PDB entry 6G8M | X-ray diffraction, 2.70 A resolution | chains O and P of the 28 polymer chains in the assembly

== Chain O ==
Protein: Proteasome subunit alpha type-2
Organism: Saccharomyces cerevisiae (strain ATCC 204508 / S288c)
Notes: EC 3.4.25.1
UniProtKB: P23639 (PSA2_YEAST); residue numbers follow UniProt; this construct covers 1-250
Chain sequence (250 residues; row label = number of the first residue in the row):
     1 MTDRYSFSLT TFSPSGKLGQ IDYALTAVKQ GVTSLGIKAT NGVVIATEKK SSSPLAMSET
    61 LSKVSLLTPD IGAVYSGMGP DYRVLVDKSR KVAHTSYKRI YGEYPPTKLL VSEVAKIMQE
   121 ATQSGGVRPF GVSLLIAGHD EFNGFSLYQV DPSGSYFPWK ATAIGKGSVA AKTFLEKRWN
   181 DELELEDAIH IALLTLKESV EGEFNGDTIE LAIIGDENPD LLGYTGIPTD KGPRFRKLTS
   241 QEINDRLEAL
UniProt features mapped onto this chain:
  - cross-link: K108 (Glycyl lysine isopeptide (Lys-Gly) (interchain with G-Cter in ubiquitin))

== Chain P ==
Protein: Proteasome subunit alpha type-3
Organism: Saccharomyces cerevisiae (strain ATCC 204508 / S288c)
Notes: EC 3.4.25.1
UniProtKB: P23638 (PSA3_YEAST); residues 0-257 here correspond to UniProt positions 1-258 (UniProt number = residue number + 1)
Chain sequence (258 residues; numbered 0 to 257; the number before each row is that of its first residue; numbering starts at 0):
     0 MGSRRYDSRT TIFSPEGRLY QVEYALESIS HAGTAIGIMA SDGIVLAAER KVTSTLLEQD
    60 TSTEKLYKLN DKIAVAVAGL TADAEILINT ARIHAQNYLK TYNEDIPVEI LVRRLSDIKQ
   120 GYTQHGGLRP FGVSFIYAGY DDRYGYQLYT SNPSGNYTGW KAISVGANTS AAQTLLQMDY
   180 KDDMKVDDAI ELALKTLSKT TDSSALTYDR LEFATIRKGA NDGEVYQKIF KPQEIKDILV
   240 KTGITKKDED EEADEDMK
Disordered / not traced: 0, 245-257
UniProt features mapped onto this chain:
  - cross-link (Glycyl lysine isopeptide (Lys-Gly)): K99 (interchain with G-Cter in ubiquitin), K198 (interchain with G-Cter in ubiquitin), K230 (interchain with G-Cter in ubiquitin)

== Chain O / chain P interface ==
Pairs across the interface - 67 pairs, chain O then chain P:
  R4(O) with S2(P), hydrogen bond (backbone-side chain)
  Y5(O) with S2(P); Y5(P)
  S6(O) with G125(P); L127(P)
  F7(O) with S2(P); Y5(P); D6(P); G126(P)
  S8(O) with G126(P), hydrogen bond (backbone-backbone); L127(P); R128(P), hydrogen bond (side chain-backbone)
  T10(O) with R128(P)
  T11(O) with S7(P); T9(P); Q20(P)
  F12(O) with Q20(P); Y23(P); A24(P), hydrophobic; S27(P); R128(P); P129(P); G131(P)
  S13(O) with Y23(P)
  P14(O) with Y23(P), hydrophobic; E26(P)
  S15(O) with E26(P)
  G16(O) with Y23(P); E26(P); S27(P), hydrogen bond (backbone-side chain)
  L18(O) with R128(P)
  K38(O) with E57(P), salt bridge
  S112(O) with E84(P)
  K116(O) with I85(P)
  Q119(O) with A81(P); D82(P), hydrogen bond; I85(P); R128(P)
  T122(O) with R128(P), hydrogen bond (backbone-side chain)
  Q123(O) with Y121(P); L127(P); R128(P), hydrogen bond (side chain-backbone); P129(P); F130(P)
  G125(O) with L127(P)
  S153(O) with A81(P)
  G154(O) with A81(P)
  S155(O) with A81(P)
  Y156(O) with E84(P), hydrogen bond
  F157(O) with L56(P), hydrophobic
  P158(O) with L56(P); E57(P), hydrogen bond (backbone-backbone); T60(P); S61(P)
  W159(O) with S53(P); L55(P); L56(P); E57(P)
  K160(O) with T54(P), hydrogen bond (side chain-backbone); L55(P), hydrogen bond (backbone-backbone); L56(P); E57(P)
  A161(O) with L55(P)
  L175(O) with L55(P), hydrophobic
  E176(O) with T54(P); L55(P)
  W179(O) with L55(P), hydrophobic
Interface residues without a listed pair, chain O (34 interface residues in all): S124, Y148
Interface residues without a listed pair, chain P (32 interface residues in all): H30, L79, T80

== In short ==
Chain O and chain P form an interface of 34 and 32 residues respectively, with 11 hydrogen bonds and 1 salt
bridge. Among the polar pairs are K38(O)-E57(P), R4(O)-S2(P) and S8(O)-R128(P).
Chain O is Proteasome subunit alpha type-2 and chain P is Proteasome subunit alpha type-3, both from
Saccharomyces cerevisiae (strain ATCC 204508 / S288c); the structure, Yeast 20S proteasome in complex with
Cystargolide B Derivative 1, was determined by X-ray diffraction, deposited together with 6G7F and 6G8N.
